6RWN - chains A and D of the 16 polymer chains in the assembly; structure by electron microscopy, 3.10 A resolution.

== Chain A (and D) ==
Protein: Pol protein
Organism: Simian immunodeficiency virus
Notes: chain D of this document is another copy of the same molecule, construct and numbering; everything in this record applies to it too
UniProtKB: E1ANT8 (E1ANT8_SIV); residues 1-289 here correspond to UniProt positions 735-1023 (UniProt number = residue number + 734)
Sequence (290 residues; numbered 0 to 289; the number before each row is that of its first residue; numbering starts at 0):
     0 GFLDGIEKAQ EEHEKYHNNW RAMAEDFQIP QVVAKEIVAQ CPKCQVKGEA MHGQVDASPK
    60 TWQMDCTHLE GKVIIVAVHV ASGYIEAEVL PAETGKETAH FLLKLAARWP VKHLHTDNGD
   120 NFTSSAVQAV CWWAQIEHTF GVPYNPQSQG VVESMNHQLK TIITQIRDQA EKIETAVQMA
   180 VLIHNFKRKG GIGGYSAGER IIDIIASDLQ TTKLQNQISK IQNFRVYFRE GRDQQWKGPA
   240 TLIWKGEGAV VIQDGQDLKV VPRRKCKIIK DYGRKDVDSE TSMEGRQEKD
Unresolved in the structure: 270-289 (chain D: 0-56, 141-149, 273-289)
Construct notes: expression tag (0); engineered mutation Asp119 (Ala853 in E1ANT8)
Ion coordination: Zn2+: His12, His16, Cys40, Cys43; Mg2+ site 1: Asp64, Asp116 (together with Dolutegravir); Mg2+ site 2: Asp64, Glu152 (together with Dolutegravir)
Ligand contacts: Dolutegravir (DLU; (4R,12aS)-N-(2,4-difluorobenzyl)-7-hydroxy-4-methyl-6,8-dioxo-3,4,6,8,12,12a-hexahydro-2H-pyrido[1',2':4,5]pyrazino[2,1-b][1,3]oxazine-9-carboxamide): Asp64, Asp116, Asn117, Gly118, Tyr143, Pro145, Gln146, Glu152
What the authors report for this chain:
  - Mg2+ coordination: Asp64, Asp116, Glu152
  - binding site for Dolutegravir: Asn117, Gly118

== Chain A / chain D interface ==
Contacting residue pairs (46; chain A residue first):
  Met50(A) with Arg231(D)
  Gln53(A) with Arg228(D); Glu229(D), hydrogen bond (side chain-backbone); Asp232(D), hydrogen bond (side chain-backbone); Lys264(D), hydrogen bond
  Asp55(A) with Arg263(D)
  Ala56(A) with Arg263(D); Cys265(D)
  Pro58(A) with Arg262(D)
  Ala80(A) with Lys266(D)
  Ile191(A) with Tyr226(D); Ile268(D), hydrophobic
  Gly192(A) with Asp270(D)
  Tyr194(A) with Asp270(D); Tyr271(D), hydrogen bond (side chain-backbone)
  Asp202(A) with Ile268(D); Lys269(D); Asp270(D); Tyr271(D)
  Ile203(A) with Ile268(D), hydrophobic
  Ser206(A) with Phe223(D); Ile267(D), hydrogen bond (side chain-backbone)
  Asp207(A) with Lys244(D), salt bridge
  Thr210(A) with Ile220(D); Leu241(D); Lys244(D)
  Thr211(A) with Lys244(D)
  Leu213(A) with Gln216(D)
  Gln214(A) with Ile220(D); Trp243(D); Lys244(D), hydrogen bond (side chain-backbone)
  Gln216(A) with Gln216(D)
  Ile217(A) with Leu213(D), hydrophobic; Gln216(D); Ile217(D)
  Ser218(A) with Trp243(D)
  Lys219(A) with Gln209(D)
  Ile220(A) with Gln209(D); Leu213(D), hydrophobic
  Ile242(A) with Trp243(D), hydrophobic
  Trp243(A) with Gln221(D); Ile242(D), hydrophobic
  Leu257(A) with Gly245(D); Ala248(D); Val250(D), hydrophobic
  Val259(A) with Val259(D), hydrophobic
Other interface residues (no listed pair), chain A (31 interface residues in all): Val54, Ser57, Gln209, Ala248, Val250
Other interface residues (no listed pair), chain D (33 interface residues in all): Lys219, Gln252, Leu257

== Summary ==
31 residues of chain A and 33 residues of chain D are in contact, with 6 hydrogen bonds and 1 salt bridge.
Among the polar pairs are Asp207(A)-Lys244(D), Gln53(A)-Glu229(D) and Gln53(A)-Asp232(D). Chain A binds
Dolutegravir. The paper reports a binding site for Dolutegravir at Asn117(A) and Gly118(A); Mg2+ coordination
by Asp64(A), Asp116(A) and Glu152(A).
Chain A and chain D are both Pol protein (Simian immunodeficiency virus); the structure, SIVrcm intasome in
complex with dolutegravir, was determined by electron microscopy (same publication as 6RWL, 6RWM and 6RWO).
